Entry 7YFC (electron microscopy, 3.00 A resolution); this record covers chains A and N of the 6 polymer chains in the assembly.

[Chain A]
Molecule: Engineered G-alpha-q
From: Homo sapiens
Sequence (361 residues; numbered 1 to 361; the number before each row is that of its first residue):
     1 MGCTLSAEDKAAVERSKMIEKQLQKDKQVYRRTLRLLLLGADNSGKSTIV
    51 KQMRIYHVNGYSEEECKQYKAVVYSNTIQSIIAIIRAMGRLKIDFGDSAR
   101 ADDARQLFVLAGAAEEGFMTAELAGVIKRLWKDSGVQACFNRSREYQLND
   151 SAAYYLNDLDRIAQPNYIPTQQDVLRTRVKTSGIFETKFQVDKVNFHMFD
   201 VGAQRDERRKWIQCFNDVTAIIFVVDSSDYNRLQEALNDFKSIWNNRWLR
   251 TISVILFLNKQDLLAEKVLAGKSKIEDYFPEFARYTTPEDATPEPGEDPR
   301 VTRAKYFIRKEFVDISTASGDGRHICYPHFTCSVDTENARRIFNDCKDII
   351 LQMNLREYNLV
Not modelled in the structure: 1, 59-180

[Chain N]
Molecule: Nb35
From: Lama glama
Sequence (129 residues; numbered 0 to 128; the number before each row is that of its first residue; numbering starts at 0):
     0 MQVQLQESGGGLVQPGGSLRLSCAASGFTFSNYKMNWVRQAPGKGLEWVS
    50 DISQSGASISYTGSVKGRFTISRDNAKNTLYLQMNSLKPEDTAVYYCARC
   100 PAPFTRDCFDVTSTTYAYRGQGTQVTVSS
Not modelled in the structure: 0
Disulfide bonds: C22-C96, C99-C107

[Interface between chain A and chain N]
Residue-residue contacts (28):
  R205(A) with T114(N)
  D206(A) with D109(N); S112(N), hydrogen bond (backbone-side chain); T113(N), hydrogen bond
  E207(A) with D109(N); T114(N)
  R208(A) with D109(N), hydrogen bond (backbone-side chain)
  R209(A) with P100(N); F108(N); D109(N), salt bridge; Y115(N)
  N231(A) with K43(N)
  Q234(A) with W47(N); T61(N)
  N238(A) with W47(N)
  S242(A) with D106(N); C107(N); F108(N)
  I243(A) with F108(N), hydrophobic
  N245(A) with R105(N); D106(N)
  N246(A) with D106(N), hydrogen bond; F108(N)
  Y278(A) with G62(N); S63(N)
  P280(A) with G62(N)
  E281(A) with K65(N), salt bridge
  S319(A) with R105(N)
Other interface residues (no listed pair), chain A (20 interface residues in all): I212, E235, R247, R250
Other interface residues (no listed pair), chain N (18 interface residues in all): L45, Y117

[In short]
Chain A and chain N form an interface of 20 and 18 residues respectively; the contacts include 4 hydrogen
bonds and 2 salt bridges. Among the polar pairs are R209(A)-D109(N), E281(A)-K65(N) and D206(A)-S112(N).
Here chain A is Engineered G-alpha-q (Homo sapiens) and chain N is Nb35 (Lama glama). Entry 7YFC (Cryo-EM
structure of the histamine-bound histamine H4 receptor and Gq complex) was determined by electron microscopy,
deposited together with 7YFD.
